PDB entry 4R5N | X-ray diffraction, 1.80 A resolution | chain A

== Chain A ==
Name: Beta-secretase 1
From: Homo sapiens
Notes: EC 3.4.23.46
Reference sequence: P56817 (BACE1_HUMAN); residue numbers follow UniProt; this construct covers 57-453
Amino-acid sequence (406 residues; numbered 56 to 461; the number before each row is that of its first residue):
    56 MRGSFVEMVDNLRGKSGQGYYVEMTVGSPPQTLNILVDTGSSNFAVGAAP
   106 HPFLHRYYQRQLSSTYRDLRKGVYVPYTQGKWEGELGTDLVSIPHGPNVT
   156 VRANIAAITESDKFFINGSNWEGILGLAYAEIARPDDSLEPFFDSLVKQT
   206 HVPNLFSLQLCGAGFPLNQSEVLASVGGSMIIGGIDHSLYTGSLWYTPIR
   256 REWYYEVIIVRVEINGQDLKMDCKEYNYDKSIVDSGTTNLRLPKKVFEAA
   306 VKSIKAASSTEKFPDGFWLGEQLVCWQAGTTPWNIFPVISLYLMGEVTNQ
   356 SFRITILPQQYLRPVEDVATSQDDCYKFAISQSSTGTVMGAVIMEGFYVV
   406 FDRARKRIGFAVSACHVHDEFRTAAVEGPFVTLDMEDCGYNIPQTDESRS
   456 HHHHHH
Disordered / not traced: 56-59, 218-224, 460-461
Differences from the reference sequence: initiating methionine (56); expression tag (454-461)
Swiss-Prot annotation at these positions:
  - active site: Asp93, Asp289
  - modified residue (N6-acetyllysine): Lys126, Lys275, Lys279, Lys285, Lys299, Lys300, Lys307
  - glycosylation (N-linked (GlcNAc...) asparagine): Asn153, Asn172, Asn223, Asn354
  - mutagenesis: Asp93 (D93N: Decreases beta-cleaved soluble APP production), Asp284 (D284N: Almost abolishes beta-cleaved soluble APP production)
Cystine bridges: Cys216-Cys420, Cys278-Cys443, Cys330-Cys380

== Overview ==
Curated annotation (UniProt) lists active-site residues Asp93 and Asp289 and 2 mutagenesis sites.
Chain A is Beta-secretase 1 (Homo sapiens); the structure, 8-Tetrahydropyran-2-yl chromans: highly selective
beta-site amyloid precursor protein cleaving enzyme 1 (BACE1) inhibitors, was determined by X-ray diffraction
(same publication as 4RRN, 4RRO and 4RRS).
